PDB entry 9JJ8 | electron microscopy, 2.79 A resolution | chains a and d of the 51 polymer chains in the assembly

Chain a:
Name: Photosystem I P700 chlorophyll a apoprotein A1
Organism: Emiliania huxleyi CCMP1516
Notes: EC 1.97.1.12
UniProtKB: Q4G3F6 (PSAA_EMIHU); numbering as in UniProt (aligned over 1-752)
Chain sequence (752 residues; numbered 1 to 752; the number before each row is that of its first residue):
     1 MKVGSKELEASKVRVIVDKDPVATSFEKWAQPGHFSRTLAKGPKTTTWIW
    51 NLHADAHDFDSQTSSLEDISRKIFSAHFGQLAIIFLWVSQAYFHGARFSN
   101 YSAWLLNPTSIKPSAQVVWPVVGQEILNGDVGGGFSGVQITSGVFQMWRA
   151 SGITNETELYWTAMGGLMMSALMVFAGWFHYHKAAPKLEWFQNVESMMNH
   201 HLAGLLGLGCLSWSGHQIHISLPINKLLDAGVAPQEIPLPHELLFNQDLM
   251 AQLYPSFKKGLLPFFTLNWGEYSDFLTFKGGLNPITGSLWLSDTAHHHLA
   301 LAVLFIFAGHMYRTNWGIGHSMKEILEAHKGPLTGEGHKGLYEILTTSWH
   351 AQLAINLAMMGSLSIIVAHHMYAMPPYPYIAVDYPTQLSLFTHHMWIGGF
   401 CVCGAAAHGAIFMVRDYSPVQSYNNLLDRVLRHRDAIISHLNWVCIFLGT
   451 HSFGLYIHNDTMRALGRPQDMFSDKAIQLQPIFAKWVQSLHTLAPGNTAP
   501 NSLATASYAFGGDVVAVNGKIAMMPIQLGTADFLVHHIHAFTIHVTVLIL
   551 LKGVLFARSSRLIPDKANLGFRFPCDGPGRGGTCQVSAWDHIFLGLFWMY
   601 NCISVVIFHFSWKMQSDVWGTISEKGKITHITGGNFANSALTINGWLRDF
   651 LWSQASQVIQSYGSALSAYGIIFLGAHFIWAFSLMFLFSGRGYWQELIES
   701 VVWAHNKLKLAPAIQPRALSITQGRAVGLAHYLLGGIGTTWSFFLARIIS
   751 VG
Not modelled in the structure: 1-10, 752
Swiss-Prot annotation at these positions:
  - binding site ([4Fe-4S] cluster): C575, C584
  - binding site (chlorophyll a'): H677
  - binding site (chlorophyll a): M685, Y693
  - binding site (phylloquinone): W694
Metal / ion sites: chlorophyll a Mg (5 sites), coordinated by Q124, H219, H310, H433, T498
Ligand contacts:
  - beta-carotene (BCR), molecule 1: I83, L86, W87
  - beta-carotene (BCR), molecule 2: I84, W87, G204, L205, L208, G209, S212
  - beta-carotene (BCR), molecule 3: F85, V88, Y92, T162, G165, G166, M169, L208, L211, S212
  - beta-carotene (BCR), molecule 4: F264, W269, V303
  - beta-carotene (BCR), molecule 5: I344, A351, A354, I355, G409, F412, M413, L427
  - beta-carotene (BCR), molecule 6: A354, A358, M359, S362, V402, A405, A406, V547, L550, L551, V554
  - beta-carotene (BCR), molecule 7: W694, L697, I698
  - chlorophyll a (CLA), molecule 1: V13, R14, V15, W190, N193, S196, H200, T314, N315, W316
  - chlorophyll a (CLA), molecule 2: V15, V17, K19, F74, F78, L172, M173, F175, A176, F179, H180, A184, P186, W190
  - chlorophyll a (CLA), molecule 3: V22, A23, T24, S25, F26, K28, W29, H34, K72, S75, G79, I83, V174, G177, W178, Y181, H182
  - chlorophyll a (CLA), molecule 4: W29, H34, F35, L52, H53, A56, H57, F59, Q62, K72, A76, G79, Q80, I83
  - chlorophyll a (CLA), molecule 5: W29, P32, W48, I49, W50, L52, H53
  - chlorophyll a (CLA), molecule 6: T46, I49, W50, I698, V701, V702, H705, L710, P712, I714, P716, R717
  - chlorophyll a (CLA), molecule 7: W50, F678, I679, F682, F686, L719, Q723, A726, V727, A730, H731, L734
  - chlorophyll a (CLA), molecule 8: H53, A54, D55, A56, H57, D58, H350, L353, L357, F400, C401, C403, G404, A407, H408, I411, R415, F571, R572, W589, I592, L596, L734
  - chlorophyll a (CLA), molecule 9: H57, F59, D60, I73, A76, H77, Q80, L81, I84, F85, V88, W349, H350, Q352, L353, N356, L357, M360
  - chlorophyll a (CLA), molecule 10: H57, Q80, I83, I84, W87, M360, I397, F400, C401
  - chlorophyll a (CLA), molecule 11: L66, S70, H77, F191, Q192, V194, M197, M198, H201, L205, L206, M322, L326, Y342, L345, T346, T347, S348, W349, Q352, I355, N356, M359, M360
  - chlorophyll a (CLA), molecule 12: F74, H77, F78, L81, F85, M169, W190, F191, N193, S196, M197, H200, H201, G204, L205
  - chlorophyll a (CLA), molecule 13: I83, L86, Q116, V117, V118, W119, V121, V122, Q124, L127, V174, A668, I671, I672
  - chlorophyll a (CLA), molecule 14: L86, W87, S89, Q90, F93, H94, F98, Q116, V117, W119, L167
  - chlorophyll a (CLA), molecule 15: W87, Q90, H94, A115, Q116, V138, Q139, I140, T141, S142, A668, Y669, I672, G675, A676, I679, L734, I737, G738, W741, L745
  - chlorophyll a (CLA), molecule 16: W87, Q90, T141, S142, S389, L390, T392, H393, W396, I397, F400, I737, T740, W741
  - chlorophyll a (CLA), molecule 17: W87, S142, G143, M147, L205, L206, M360, L363, S364, V367, M371, Y377, I380, L390, H393, H394, I397
  - chlorophyll a (CLA), molecule 18: Y92, S151, G152, I153, E158, W161, T162, G209, S212, W213, G215, H216, H219, I220, P240, H241, L244
  - chlorophyll a (CLA), molecule 19: A150, L206, G209, C210, W213, Q217, L289, L291, T294, H297, H298, L301, F305, L363, I366, V367, H370, M371, P376, Y377
  - chlorophyll a (CLA), molecule 20: T157, E158, W161, L239, H241, L244, F245
  - chlorophyll a (CLA), molecule 21: M198, L202, L206, L304, F305, A308, M311, Y312, M322, I325, L326, M359, L427, V430, V554
  - chlorophyll a (CLA), molecule 22: N199, H200, A203, G204, L208, I306, H310, Y312, T314, W316, I318
  - chlorophyll a (CLA), molecule 23: L211, S212, S214, G215, I218, H219, L244, F245, N246, Q247, F257, G260, L261, F264, F265, Y272, F275, L276, L299
  - chlorophyll a (CLA), molecule 24: F264, W269, G270, Y272, S273, L276, T277, F278, H296, L299, A300, V303, L304, F307, N501
  - chlorophyll a (CLA), molecule 25: F264, F265, T266, L267
  - chlorophyll a (CLA), molecule 26: T277, F278, G280, G281, L289, D293, T294, H296, H297, A300, L301, L304, H370, M374, P376, T505, A506
  - chlorophyll a (CLA), molecule 27: F278, N497, T498, A499, P500, N501
  - chlorophyll a (CLA), molecule 28: L304, M359, S362, L363, I366, H369, H370, Y372, A373, M374, S507, A509, F510
  - chlorophyll a (CLA), molecule 29: F307, A308, H310, M311, R313, I318, G319, H320
  - chlorophyll a (CLA), molecule 30: M311, H320, E324, I325, A328, H329
  - chlorophyll a (CLA), molecule 31: I325, L326, H329, T334, H338, L341, L345, L426, L427, V430
  - chlorophyll a (CLA), molecule 32: A328, H329, K330, G331, P332, L333
  - chlorophyll a (CLA), molecule 33: L333, T334, L426, R429, V430, R432, H433, I437, H440
  - chlorophyll a (CLA), molecule 34: I365, I366, H369, M395, V402, I543, T546, V547, L550, M599, C602, I603, V606
  - chlorophyll a (CLA), molecule 35: H369, Y372, F391, F483, A484, V487, Q488, H491, F510, I526, L528, H536, H539, I543, V606, H609, F610, K613
  - chlorophyll a (CLA), molecule 36: A436, H440, W443
  - chlorophyll a (CLA), molecule 37: I437, L441, V444, A540, I543, H544, V547, L551
  - chlorophyll a (CLA), molecule 38: S439, N442, W443, I446
  - chlorophyll a (CLA), molecule 39: N442, C445, I446, G449, T450, F453, G454, I457, F541, V545, L548, I549, L594, F597, W598
  - chlorophyll a (CLA), molecule 40: W443, I446, F447, T450, H451
  - chlorophyll a (CLA), molecule 41: W443, V444, F447, L448, Q480, P481, I482, F483, A484, D532, F533, H536, H537, A540, H544
  - chlorophyll a (CLA), molecule 42: T450, H451, G454, L455, I457, H458, T461, M462, R467, D470, F472, I477
  - chlorophyll a (CLA), molecule 43: F453, Y456, V535, I538, F541, T542, Y600, N601, S604, V605, F608, I643, W646, L647, L651, A655, I659, F673, H677, W680, Y732, G735, G736, T739, T740, F743
  - chlorophyll a (CLA), molecule 44: F453, I457, D460, F541, F597, W598, Y600, N601, I643, L647, W680, Y732
  - chlorophyll a (CLA), molecule 45: T461, A464, L465
  - chlorophyll a (CLA), molecule 46: W486, V487, L490, H491, A494, T498, A499, A506, F510
  - chlorophyll a (CLA), molecule 47: L647, L651, W652
  - chlorophyll a (CLA), molecule 48: I671, L674, G675, H677, F678, W680, A681, L684
  - chlorophyll a (CLA), molecule 49: F678, A681, F682, L684, M685, F688, S689, Y693, W694, L697
  - chlorophyll a (CLA), molecule 50: V701, A704, H705, L708, L710
  - chlorophyll a (CLA), molecule 51: W703, A704, K707, L708
  - Diadinoxanthin (DD6; (3S,3'R,5R,6S,7cis)-7',8'-didehydro-5,6-dihydro-5,6-epoxy-beta,beta-carotene-3,3'-diol), molecule 1: W119, P120, V121
  - Diadinoxanthin (DD6), molecule 2: L211, L261, F264, F265, V303, I306, F307, H310, I318
  - phylloquinone (PQN): W50, M685, F686, S689, G690, R691, W694, I698, R717, A718, L719, S720, G724
  - 4Fe-4S cluster (SF4): C575, G577, P578, T583, C584, I721, R725

Chain d:
Name: Photosystem I reaction center subunit II
Organism: Emiliania huxleyi CCMP1516
UniProtKB: Q4G369 (Q4G369_EMIHU); residue numbers follow UniProt; this construct covers 1-142
Chain sequence (142 residues; numbered 1 to 142; the number before each row is that of its first residue):
     1 MTSDVLNLQIPTPTFGGSTGGWLRAAEIEEKYAITWTSKKEQIFEMPTSG
    51 AAIMQKGENLLYLAKKEQCLALSTQLRTLFKISDYKIYRIFPNSEVQYLH
   101 PKDGVFPEKLNEGRIGVGNVGYSIGKNPNPVNVKFTGKNTFD
Not modelled in the structure: 1, 142

Chain a / chain d interface:
Pairs across the interface (30):
  P419(a) - I43(d)
  P419(a) - E45(d)
  P419(a) - A51(d)
  V420(a) - I43(d)
  Y423(a) - I43(d)  hydrophobic
  Y423(a) - A51(d)
  Y423(a) - I53(d)
  D428(a) - G50(d)
  D428(a) - A51(d)  hydrogen bond (side chain-backbone)
  L431(a) - S49(d)  hydrogen bond (backbone-side chain)
  R432(a) - F15(d)
  R432(a) - G16(d)
  R432(a) - G17(d)  hydrogen bond (side chain-backbone)
  R432(a) - S18(d)  hydrogen bond (backbone-side chain)
  R432(a) - T19(d)  hydrogen bond (backbone-backbone)
  R432(a) - G50(d)
  H433(a) - T19(d)
  R434(a) - S49(d)
  D435(a) - T19(d)
  R558(a) - E45(d)  salt bridge
  S559(a) - P47(d)
  S559(a) - S49(d)
  R561(a) - G20(d)
  R561(a) - G21(d)
  R561(a) - K65(d)  hydrogen bond (backbone-side chain)
  L562(a) - K65(d)  hydrogen bond (backbone-side chain)
  L562(a) - E67(d)
  P564(a) - E67(d)
  P564(a) - Q68(d)
  R580(a) - E67(d)  salt bridge
Other interface residues (no listed pair), chain a (17 interface residues in all): A436, D565
Other interface residues (no listed pair), chain d (20 interface residues in all): L23, T48, A71

Overview:
17 residues of chain a and 20 residues of chain d are in contact; the contacts include 7 hydrogen bonds and 2
salt bridges. Among the polar pairs are R558(a)-E45(d), R580(a)-E67(d) and D428(a)-A51(d).
Here chain a is Photosystem I P700 chlorophyll a apoprotein A1 and chain d is Photosystem I reaction center
subunit II, both from Emiliania huxleyi CCMP1516. Entry 9JJ8 (Structural insights into the PSI-FCPI
supercomplex from the coccolithophore Emiliania huxleyi) was determined by electron microscopy.
